Entry 2P5W (X-ray diffraction, 2.20 A resolution); this record covers chains A and D of the 5 polymer chains in the assembly.

== Chain A ==
Molecule: HLA class I histocompatibility antigen, A-2 alpha chain
Organism: Homo sapiens
Notes: fragment: extracellular domains alpha 1, alpha2 and alpha3, residues 25-299
UniProt: P01892 (1A02_HUMAN); residues 1-276 here correspond to UniProt positions 25-300 (UniProt number = residue number + 24)
Sequence (276 residues; numbered 1 to 276; the number before each row is that of its first residue):
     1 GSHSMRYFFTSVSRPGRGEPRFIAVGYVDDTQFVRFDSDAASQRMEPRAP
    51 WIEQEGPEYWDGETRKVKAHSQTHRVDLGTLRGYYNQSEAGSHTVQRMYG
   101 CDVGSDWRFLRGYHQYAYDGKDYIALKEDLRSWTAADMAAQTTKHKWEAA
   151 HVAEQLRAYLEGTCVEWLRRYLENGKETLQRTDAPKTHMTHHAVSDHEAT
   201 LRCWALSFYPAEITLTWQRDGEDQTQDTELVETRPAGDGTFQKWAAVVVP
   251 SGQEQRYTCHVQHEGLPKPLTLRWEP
Cystine bridges: Cys-101/Cys-164, Cys-203/Cys-259

== Chain D ==
Molecule: T-cell receptor, alpha chain
Organism: Homo sapiens
UniProt: Q6PIZ8 (Q6PIZ8_HUMAN); aligned to UniProt positions 24-213 over residues 3-192 (the alignment contains insertions or deletions, so no single offset holds)
Sequence (192 residues; numbered 1 to 192; the number before each row is that of its first residue):
     1 KQQVTQIPAALSVPEGENLVLNCSFTDSAIYNLQWFRQDPGKGLTSLLLI
    51 TPWQREQTSGRLNASLDKSSGSSTLYIAASQPGDSATYLCAVRPLLDGTY
   101 IPTFGRGTSLIVHPYIQNPDPAVYQLRDSKSSDKSVCLFTDFDSQTNVSQ
   151 SKDSDVYITDKCVLDMRSMDFKSNSAVAWSNKSDFACANAFN
Cystine bridges: Cys-23/Cys-90, Cys-137/Cys-187

== Chain A / chain D interface ==
Pairs across the interface (12; chain A residue first):
  Gly-62(A) / Gly-98(D)
  Arg-65(A) / Gly-98(D)  hydrogen bond (side chain-backbone)
  Arg-65(A) / Thr-99(D)
  Lys-66(A) / Tyr-100(D)
  Ala-69(A) / Tyr-100(D)
  Ala-149(A) / Gln-54(D)
  His-151(A) / Trp-53(D)
  His-151(A) / Gln-54(D)  hydrogen bond
  Glu-154(A) / Trp-53(D)
  Gln-155(A) / Tyr-31(D)  hydrogen bond
  Gln-155(A) / Trp-53(D)
  Thr-163(A) / Leu-96(D)

== Overview ==
Chain A and chain D form an interface of 9 and 7 residues respectively; the contacts include 3 hydrogen bonds.
Polar pairs include Arg-65(A)/Gly-98(D), His-151(A)/Gln-54(D) and Gln-155(A)/Tyr-31(D).
Here chain A is HLA class I histocompatibility antigen, A-2 alpha chain and chain D is T-cell receptor, alpha
chain, both from Homo sapiens. Entry 2P5W (Crystal structures of high affinity human T-cell receptors bound to
pMHC reveal native diagonal binding geometry) was determined by X-ray diffraction (same publication as 2P5E,
2PYE and 2PYF).
